Entry 8ETS (electron microscopy, 3.04 A resolution); this record covers chains Q and Y of the 10 polymer chains in the assembly.

# Chain Q
Protein: Chromatin-remodeling ATPase INO80
From: Saccharomyces cerevisiae S288C
Notes: EC 3.6.4.-
UniProtKB: P53115 (INO80_YEAST); numbering as in UniProt (aligned over 948-1432)
Amino-acid sequence (485 residues; row label = number of the first residue in the row):
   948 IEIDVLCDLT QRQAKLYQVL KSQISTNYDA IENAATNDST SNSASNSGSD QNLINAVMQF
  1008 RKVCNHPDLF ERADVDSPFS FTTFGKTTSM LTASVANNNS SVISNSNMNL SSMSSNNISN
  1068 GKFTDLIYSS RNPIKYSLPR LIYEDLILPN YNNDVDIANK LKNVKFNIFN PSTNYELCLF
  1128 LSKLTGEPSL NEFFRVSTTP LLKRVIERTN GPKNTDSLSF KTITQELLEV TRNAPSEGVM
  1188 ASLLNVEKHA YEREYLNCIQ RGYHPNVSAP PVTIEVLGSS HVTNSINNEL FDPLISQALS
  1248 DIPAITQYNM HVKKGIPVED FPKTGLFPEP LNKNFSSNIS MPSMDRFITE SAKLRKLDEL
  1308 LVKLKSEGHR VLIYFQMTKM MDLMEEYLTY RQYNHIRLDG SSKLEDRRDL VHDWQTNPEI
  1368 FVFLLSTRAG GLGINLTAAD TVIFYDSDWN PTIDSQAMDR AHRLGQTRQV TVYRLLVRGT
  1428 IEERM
Disordered / not traced: 986-998, 1037-1068, 1346-1355, 1375-1381, 1409-1413

# Chain Y
Protein: RuvB-like protein 2
From: Saccharomyces cerevisiae S288C
Notes: EC 3.6.4.12
UniProtKB: Q12464 (RUVB2_YEAST); residue numbers follow UniProt; this construct covers 15-471
Amino-acid sequence (457 residues; row label = number of the first residue in the row):
    15 KSLSLIAAHS HITGLGLDEN LQPRPTSEGM VGQLQARRAA GVILKMVQNG TIAGRAVLVA
    75 GPPSTGKTAL AMGVSQSLGK DVPFTAIAGS EIFSLELSKT EALTQAFRKS IGIKIKEETE
   135 LIEGEVVEIQ IDRSITGGHK QGKLTIKTTD METIYELGNK MIDGLTKEKV LAGDVISIDK
   195 ASGKITKLGR SFARSRDYDA MGADTRFVQC PEGELQKRKT VVHTVSLHEI DVINSRTQGF
   255 LALFTGDTGE IRSEVRDQIN TKVAEWKEEG KAEIVPGVLF IDEVHMLDIE CFSFINRALE
   315 DEFAPIVMMA TNRGVSKTRG TNYKSPHGLP LDLLDRSIII TTKSYNEQEI KTILSIRAQE
   375 EEVELSSDAL DLLTKTGVET SLRYSSNLIS VAQQIAMKRK NNTVEVEDVK RAYLLFLDSA
   435 RSVKYVQENE SQYIDDQGNV QISIAKSADP DAMDTTE
Disordered / not traced: 15, 461-471
Small-molecule neighbours:
  - ADP (adenosine-5'-diphosphate), molecule 1: A22, H23, H25, G43, M44, V45, P76, P77, S78, T79, G80, K81, T82, A83, Y359, I367, R371, L396, R397
  - ADP, molecule 2: R311, E314, R350
Swiss-Prot annotation at these positions:
  - binding site (ATP): G75 to T82
  - mutagenesis: G75 (G75A: Lethal), G80 (G80A: Growth defect at 37 degrees Celsius), K81 (K81A: Defect in snoRNA accumulation. Growth defect at 37 degrees Celsius; K81E: Lethal; K81R: Growth defect at 37 degrees Celsius), D296 (D296N: Lethal), E297 (E297G: Lethal)

# Interface between chain Q and chain Y
Contacting residue pairs (51; chain Q residue first):
  K1107(Q) with M215(Y); G216(Y)
  I1115(Q) with F258(Y), hydrophobic
  N1117(Q) with R220(Y)
  P1118(Q) with T200(Y); L202(Y); R220(Y)
  S1119(Q) with L202(Y); V222(Y)
  Y1122(Q) with L135(Y)
  L1124(Q) with F258(Y), hydrophobic
  F1127(Q) with H237(Y); T238(Y); V239(Y), hydrophobic; E243(Y)
  S1129(Q) with K198(Y)
  K1130(Q) with E131(Y)
  L1131(Q) with V239(Y), hydrophobic
  E1134(Q) with K198(Y)
  P1135(Q) with G197(Y); K198(Y); I199(Y), hydrogen bond (backbone-backbone)
  S1136(Q) with E182(Y), hydrogen bond; I199(Y)
  L1137(Q) with I199(Y), hydrogen bond (backbone-backbone); T200(Y)
  N1138(Q) with E182(Y); T200(Y), hydrogen bond; K201(Y), hydrogen bond (side chain-backbone); R220(Y)
  E1139(Q) with K181(Y), salt bridge
  F1140(Q) with F254(Y), hydrophobic
  R1142(Q) with K181(Y); E182(Y), salt bridge
  V1143(Q) with Q252(Y); F254(Y), hydrophobic; L255(Y), hydrophobic
  R1151(Q) with Q252(Y), hydrogen bond; L255(Y)
  R1155(Q) with Q252(Y)
  N1161(Q) with K198(Y)
  L1165(Q) with I244(Y); N248(Y); W280(Y), hydrophobic
  S1166(Q) with I247(Y); N248(Y), hydrogen bond
  F1167(Q) with N248(Y), hydrogen bond (backbone-side chain); K276(Y); W280(Y), hydrophobic
  T1169(Q) with Q272(Y)
  I1170(Q) with Q272(Y)
Other interface residues (no listed pair), chain Q (35 interface residues in all): V1111, F1116, L1126, L1128, T1132, P1159, S1164
Other interface residues (no listed pair), chain Y (36 interface residues in all): I127, I129, K174, S191, A217, T219, V235, L257

# In short
35 residues of chain Q face 36 of chain Y across their interface, with 8 hydrogen bonds and 2 salt bridges.
Polar contacts include E1139(Q)-K181(Y), R1142(Q)-E182(Y) and S1136(Q)-E182(Y). Ligands of chain Y: ADP. From
UniProt: 8 ATP-binding residues and 5 mutagenesis sites on chain Y.
Chain Q is Chromatin-remodeling ATPase INO80 and chain Y is RuvB-like protein 2, both from Saccharomyces
cerevisiae S288C; the structure, Class1 of the INO80-Hexasome complex, was determined by electron microscopy
(same publication as 8ETT, 8ETU, 8ETV, 8ETW, 8EU9, 8EUE, 8EUF and 8EUJ).
